PDB entry 4MCX | X-ray diffraction, 2.10 A resolution | chains A and C of the 4 polymer chains in the assembly

[Chain A (and C)]
Protein: Antidote protein
From: Proteus vulgaris
Notes: chain C of this document is another copy of the same molecule, construct and numbering; everything in this record applies to it too
UniProt: Q7A224 (Q7A224_PROVU); residues 1-104 here = UniProt positions 1-104
Sequence (104 residues; numbered 1 to 104; the number before each row is that of its first residue):
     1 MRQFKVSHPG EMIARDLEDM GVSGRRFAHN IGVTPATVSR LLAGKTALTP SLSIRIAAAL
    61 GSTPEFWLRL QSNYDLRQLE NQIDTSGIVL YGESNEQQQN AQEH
Unresolved in the structure: 94-104 (chain C: 93-104)
From the paper describing this entry:
  - self-association interface (contacts with another copy of this molecule): Ile54, Leu68, Leu76, Leu79, Ile83, Ile88, Tyr91

[Chain A / chain C interface]
Contacting residue pairs - 67 pairs, chain A then chain C:
  Val22(A) with Tyr91(C)
  Phe27(A) with Tyr91(C)
  Asn30(A) with Ile88(C); Val89(C), hydrogen bond (side chain-backbone); Tyr91(C), hydrogen bond
  Ile31(A) with Ile88(C)
  Pro50(A) with Asp75(C); Leu76(C); Leu79(C), hydrophobic
  Ser51(A) with Leu79(C); Ile83(C)
  Ser53(A) with Leu76(C)
  Ile54(A) with Leu76(C), hydrophobic; Leu79(C), hydrophobic; Ile83(C), hydrophobic; Thr85(C)
  Arg55(A) with Ile83(C); Ile88(C)
  Ala57(A) with Leu90(C)
  Ala58(A) with Thr85(C); Ile88(C), hydrophobic; Val89(C); Leu90(C)
  Ala59(A) with Ile88(C), hydrophobic; Val89(C); Leu90(C); Tyr91(C), hydrogen bond (backbone-backbone)
  Leu60(A) with Tyr91(C), hydrophobic
  Gly61(A) with Leu90(C)
  Pro64(A) with Leu76(C), hydrophobic
  Glu65(A) with Leu76(C)
  Leu68(A) with Ser72(C); Leu76(C), hydrophobic
  Ser72(A) with Leu68(C)
  Asp75(A) with Pro50(C)
  Leu76(A) with Pro50(C); Ser53(C); Ile54(C), hydrophobic; Pro64(C), hydrophobic; Glu65(C); Leu68(C), hydrophobic
  Leu79(A) with Pro50(C), hydrophobic; Ser51(C); Ile54(C), hydrophobic
  Ile83(A) with Ser51(C); Ile54(C), hydrophobic; Arg55(C)
  Thr85(A) with Ile54(C); Ala58(C)
  Ile88(A) with Asn30(C); Ile31(C); Arg55(C); Ala58(C), hydrophobic; Ala59(C), hydrophobic
  Val89(A) with Asn30(C), hydrogen bond (backbone-side chain); Ala58(C); Ala59(C)
  Leu90(A) with Ala57(C); Ala58(C); Ala59(C); Gly61(C)
  Tyr91(A) with Val22(C); Arg26(C); Phe27(C); Asn30(C), hydrogen bond; Ala59(C), hydrogen bond (backbone-backbone); Leu60(C), hydrophobic
Also at the interface, not in a pair above, chain A (32 interface residues in all): Met20, Arg26, Asn73, Asp84, Gly87
Also at the interface, not in a pair above, chain C (31 interface residues in all): Met20, Asn73, Gly87

[Overview]
32 residues of chain A face 31 of chain C across their interface; the contacts include 6 hydrogen bonds. Among
the polar pairs are Asn30(A)-Val89(C), Asn30(A)-Tyr91(C) and Ala59(A)-Tyr91(C). The paper reports a
self-association interface involving Ile54(A), Leu68(A) and Leu76(A) among others.
Chain A and chain C are both Antidote protein (Proteus vulgaris); the structure, P. vulgaris HIGBA structure,
crystal form 2, was determined by X-ray diffraction, deposited together with 4MCT.
